8Z0K - chains E and L of the 12 polymer chains in the assembly; structure by electron microscopy, 2.51 A resolution.

== Chain E ==
Molecule: hypothetical protein J6N51_11000
Organism: Selenomonas sp
Amino-acid sequence (255 residues; each row starts with the number of its first residue; numbering starts at 0):
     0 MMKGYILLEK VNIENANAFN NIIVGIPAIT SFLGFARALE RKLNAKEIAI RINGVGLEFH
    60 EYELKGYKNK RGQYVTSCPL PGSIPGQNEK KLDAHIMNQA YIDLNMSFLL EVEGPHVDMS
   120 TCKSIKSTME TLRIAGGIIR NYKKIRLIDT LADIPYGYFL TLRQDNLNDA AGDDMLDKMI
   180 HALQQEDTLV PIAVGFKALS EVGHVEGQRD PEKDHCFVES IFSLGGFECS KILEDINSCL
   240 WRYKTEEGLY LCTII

== Chain L ==
Molecule: 69-nt RNA strand
Organism: Selenomonas sp
Sequence (69 nucleotides; each row starts with the number of its first residue):
    20 GUUUAGAAGG AUUGCCGUCA GGAAAUUAGG UGCGCUUAGC AGUGUACCGC CGGAUAGGCG
    80 GUUUAGAAG
Disordered / not traced: 20, 73-74, 81-88

== Interface between chain E and chain L ==
Contacting residue pairs (30; chain E residue first):
  Asn16(E) with U23(L), hydrogen bond to the sugar
  Phe18(E) with U23(L), sugar contact
  Asn19(E) with U23(L), base contact
  Asn20(E) with U23(L), base contact
  Thr29(E) with U23(L), phosphate contact
  Ser30(E) with U22(L), base contact; U23(L), hydrogen bond to the phosphate
  Gly33(E) with U21(L), phosphate contact; U22(L), sugar contact
  Arg36(E) with U21(L), phosphate contact
  Arg40(E) with U21(L), hydrogen bond to the sugar
  Leu79(E) with A27(L), hydrogen bond to the sugar; G28(L), sugar contact; G29(L), phosphate contact
  Pro80(E) with A27(L), base contact
  Gly81(E) with A27(L), hydrogen bond to the base
  Gln98(E) with A27(L), base contact
  Tyr100(E) with A27(L), base contact
  Leu131(E) with U22(L), base contact
  Arg132(E) with U22(L), hydrogen bond to the base; G25(L), salt bridge to the phosphate; A26(L), salt bridge to the phosphate
  Ile133(E) with U22(L), base contact
  Ala134(E) with U22(L), hydrogen bond to the base
  Gly135(E) with G25(L), phosphate contact
  Arg208(E) with U22(L), salt bridge to the phosphate; A24(L), base contact
  Lys212(E) with U21(L), base contact
  Ser219(E) with U23(L), base contact
  Tyr242(E) with U21(L), hydrogen bond to the phosphate
Other interface residues (no listed pair), chain E (29 interface residues in all): Ala27, Phe34, Ala37, Pro78, Ile83, Phe195

== In short ==
29 residues of chain E and 9 residues of chain L are in contact; the contacts include 8 hydrogen bonds and 3
salt bridges. Among the polar pairs are Gly81(E)-A27(L), Arg132(E)-U22(L) and Ala134(E)-U22(L).
Chain E is hypothetical protein J6N51_11000 and chain L is a 69-nt RNA strand, both from Selenomonas sp; the
structure, Cryo-EM structure of Cas8-HNH system at full R-loop state, was determined by electron microscopy,
deposited together with 8Z0L, 8ZDY and 8ZNR.
